PDB entry 6XH7 | electron microscopy, 3.90 A resolution | chains G and 1 of the 10 polymer chains in the assembly

# Chain G
Molecule: HTH-type transcriptional regulator CueR
Source organism: Escherichia coli
UniProt: P0A9G4 (CUER_ECOLI); numbering as in UniProt (aligned over 1-135)
Sequence (143 residues; row label = number of the first residue in the row):
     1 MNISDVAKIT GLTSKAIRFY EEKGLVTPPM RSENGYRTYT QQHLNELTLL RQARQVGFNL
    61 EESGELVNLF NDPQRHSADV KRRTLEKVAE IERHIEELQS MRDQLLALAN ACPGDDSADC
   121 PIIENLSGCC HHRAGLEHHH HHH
Not modelled in the structure: 131-143
Sequence notes: expression tag (136-143)
Bound ions: Cu ion: Cys112, Cys120
What the authors report for this chain:
  - mutagenesis - S32A/E33A/T38A: decreased binding to RNAP holoenzyme

# Chain 1
Molecule: Nontemplate strand DNA
Sequence (54 nucleotides; numbered 35 to 88; the number before each row is that of its first residue):
    35 GCCTTGACCT TCCCCTTGCT GGAAGGTTTA ACCTGTGTGC AGTCTGACGC GGCG

# Interface between chain G and chain 1
Pairs across the interface (9):
  Lys15(G) with DG55(1), base contact; DG56(1), hydrogen bond to the base
  Ala16(G) with DT54(1), phosphate contact
  Phe19(G) with DG52(1), base contact; DC53(1), base contact
  Tyr20(G) with DC53(1), hydrogen bond to the phosphate
  Arg51(G) with DC53(1), salt bridge to the phosphate
  Arg54(G) with DG52(1), salt bridge to the phosphate
  Leu60(G) with DG52(1), phosphate contact
Other interface residues (no listed pair), chain G (9 interface residues in all): Thr13, Asn59
Other interface residues (no listed pair), chain 1 (6 interface residues in all): DT51

# Overview
9 residues of chain G and 6 residues of chain 1 are in contact; the contacts include 2 hydrogen bonds and 2
salt bridges. Among the polar pairs are Lys15(G)-DG56(1), Tyr20(G)-DC53(1) and Arg51(G)-DC53(1). Cys112(G) and
Cys120(G) coordinate a Cu ion ion. The paper reports that S32A/E33A/T38A of chain G reduce binding to RNAP
holoenzyme.
Here chain G is HTH-type transcriptional regulator CueR (Escherichia coli) and chain 1 is Nontemplate strand
DNA. Entry 6XH7 (CueR-TAC without RNA) was determined by electron microscopy together with 6XH8 from the same
study.
